4H5J - chain A; structure by X-ray diffraction, 2.60 A resolution.

[Chain A]
Name: Guanine nucleotide-exchange factor SEC12
Organism: Saccharomyces cerevisiae
UniProtKB: P11655 (SEC12_YEAST); residue numbers follow UniProt; this construct covers 1-354
Chain sequence (365 residues; row label = number of the first residue in the row; numbers below 1 keep their minus sign (Mse-2 is residue -2)):
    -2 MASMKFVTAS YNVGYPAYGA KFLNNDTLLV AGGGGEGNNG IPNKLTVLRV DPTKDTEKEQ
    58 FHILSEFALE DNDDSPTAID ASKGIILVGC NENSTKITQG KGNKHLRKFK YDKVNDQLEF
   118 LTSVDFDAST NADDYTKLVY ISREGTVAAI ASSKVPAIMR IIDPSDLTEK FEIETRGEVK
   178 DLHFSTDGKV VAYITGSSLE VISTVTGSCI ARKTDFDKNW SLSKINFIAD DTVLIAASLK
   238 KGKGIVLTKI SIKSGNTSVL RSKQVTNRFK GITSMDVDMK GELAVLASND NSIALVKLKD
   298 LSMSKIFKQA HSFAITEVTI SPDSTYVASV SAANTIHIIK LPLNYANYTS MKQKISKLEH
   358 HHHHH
Not modelled in the structure: -2 to 1, 345-362
Modified residues: Mse-2, Mse1, Mse348 (selenomethionine); Mse156, Mse272, Mse276, Mse300 (selenomethionine; parent Met)
Sequence notes: expression tag (-2 to 0, 355-362)
Ion coordination: K+ site 1: Gly32, Gly34, Asn36, Ile38, Asp68; K+ site 2: Asp71, Ser72; K+ site 3: Tyr137, Asp178, Leu179, Ile222
Reported in the primary citation:
  - K+ coordination: Gly32, Gly34, Asn36, Ile38, Asp68
  - mutagenesis - N36A, I38A, I38D, Y132D, D287K: decreased catalytic activity
  - mutagenesis - N40A: abolished catalytic activity
  - mutagenesis - N35A, K41A: unchanged catalytic activity
  - mutagenesis - N36A: unchanged catalytic activity on K+
  - mutagenesis - I38D, N40A: abolished growth
  - mutagenesis - I38A: decreased growth
  - mutagenesis - Y15K, N35A, N36A, N36Q, K41A, S72A, Y132D, E175K, D287K: unchanged growth

[Overview]
The K+ site 1 is built by Gly32, Gly34, Asn36, Ile38 and Asp68. The K+ site 2 is built by Asp71 and Ser72.
From the paper: N36A, I38A and I38D, among others, reduce catalytic activity; K+ coordination by Gly32, Gly34
and Asn36 among others; 12 substitutions were tested in all.
Chain A is Guanine nucleotide-exchange factor SEC12 (Saccharomyces cerevisiae); the structure, Crystal
Structure of the Guanine Nucleotide Exchange Factor Sec12 (P64 form), was determined by X-ray diffraction
(same publication as 4H5I).
